Entry 3DRO (X-ray diffraction, 3.90 A resolution); this record covers chains B and P of the 3 polymer chains in the assembly.

# Chain B
Molecule: 2F5 Fab heavy chain
From: Homo sapiens
Notes: antibody fragment or engineered binder
Chain sequence (235 residues; row label = number of the first residue in the row; a row labelled like 35A-35B holds insertion residues (35A, then the next letters in order)):
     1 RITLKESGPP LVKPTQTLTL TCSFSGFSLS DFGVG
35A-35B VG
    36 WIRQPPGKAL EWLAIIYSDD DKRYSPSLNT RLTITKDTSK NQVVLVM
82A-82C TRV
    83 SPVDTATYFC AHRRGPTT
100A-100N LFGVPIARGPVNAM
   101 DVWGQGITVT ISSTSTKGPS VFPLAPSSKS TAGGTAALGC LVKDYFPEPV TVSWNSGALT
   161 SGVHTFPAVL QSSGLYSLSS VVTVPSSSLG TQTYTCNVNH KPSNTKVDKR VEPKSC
Disordered / not traced: 100, 100A-100H, 127-133, 214-216
Disulfide bonds: Cys22-Cys92, Cys140-Cys196

# Chain P
Molecule: ELLELDKWASLWN gp41 peptide
UniProtKB: Q5S532 (Q5S532_9HIV1); residues 0-12 here correspond to UniProt positions 649-661 (UniProt number = residue number + 649)
Chain sequence (13 residues; row label = number of the first residue in the row; numbering starts at 0):
     0 ELLELDKWAS LWN
Disordered / not traced: 0-1, 9-12

# Interface between chain B and chain P
Pairs across the interface (8; chain B residue first):
  Tyr52(B) - Asp5(P)
  Tyr52(B) - Lys6(P)
  Asp54(B) - Lys6(P)  salt bridge
  Asp56(B) - Lys6(P)  salt bridge
  Arg95(B) - Asp5(P)  salt bridge
  Arg95(B) - Trp7(P)
  Pro98(B) - Trp7(P)
  Val100K(B) - Trp7(P)
Also at the interface, not in a pair above, chain B (9 interface residues in all): Gly33, Arg58, Asn100L
Also at the interface, not in a pair above, chain P (4 interface residues in all): Glu3

# In short
The interface between chain B and chain P involves 9 residues on one side and 4 on the other, with 3 salt
bridges. Polar pairs include Asp54(B)-Lys6(P), Asp56(B)-Lys6(P) and Arg95(B)-Asp5(P).
Here chain B is 2F5 Fab heavy chain (Homo sapiens) and chain P is ELLELDKWASLWN gp41 peptide. Entry 3DRO
(Crystal structure of the HIV-1 Cross Neutralizing Antibody 2F5 in complex with gp41 Peptide ELLELDKWASLWN
grown ...) was determined by X-ray diffraction, deposited together with 2P8L, 2P8M, 2P8P, 2PR4, 3D0V and 3DRQ.
